PDB entry 7OCA | electron microscopy, 3.40 A resolution | chains A and G of the 8 polymer chains in the assembly

[Chain A]
Name: Glutamate receptor 1
Source organism: Rattus norvegicus
Reference sequence: P19490 (GRIA1_RAT), isoform P19490-2; the construct has insertions or renumbered stretches relative to UniProt, so the offset changes along the chain: -25 to -7 = UniProt 1-19; 2-889 = UniProt 20-907
Chain sequence (915 residues; numbered -25 to 889; the number before each row is that of its first residue; numbers below 1 keep their minus sign (Met-25 is residue -25)):
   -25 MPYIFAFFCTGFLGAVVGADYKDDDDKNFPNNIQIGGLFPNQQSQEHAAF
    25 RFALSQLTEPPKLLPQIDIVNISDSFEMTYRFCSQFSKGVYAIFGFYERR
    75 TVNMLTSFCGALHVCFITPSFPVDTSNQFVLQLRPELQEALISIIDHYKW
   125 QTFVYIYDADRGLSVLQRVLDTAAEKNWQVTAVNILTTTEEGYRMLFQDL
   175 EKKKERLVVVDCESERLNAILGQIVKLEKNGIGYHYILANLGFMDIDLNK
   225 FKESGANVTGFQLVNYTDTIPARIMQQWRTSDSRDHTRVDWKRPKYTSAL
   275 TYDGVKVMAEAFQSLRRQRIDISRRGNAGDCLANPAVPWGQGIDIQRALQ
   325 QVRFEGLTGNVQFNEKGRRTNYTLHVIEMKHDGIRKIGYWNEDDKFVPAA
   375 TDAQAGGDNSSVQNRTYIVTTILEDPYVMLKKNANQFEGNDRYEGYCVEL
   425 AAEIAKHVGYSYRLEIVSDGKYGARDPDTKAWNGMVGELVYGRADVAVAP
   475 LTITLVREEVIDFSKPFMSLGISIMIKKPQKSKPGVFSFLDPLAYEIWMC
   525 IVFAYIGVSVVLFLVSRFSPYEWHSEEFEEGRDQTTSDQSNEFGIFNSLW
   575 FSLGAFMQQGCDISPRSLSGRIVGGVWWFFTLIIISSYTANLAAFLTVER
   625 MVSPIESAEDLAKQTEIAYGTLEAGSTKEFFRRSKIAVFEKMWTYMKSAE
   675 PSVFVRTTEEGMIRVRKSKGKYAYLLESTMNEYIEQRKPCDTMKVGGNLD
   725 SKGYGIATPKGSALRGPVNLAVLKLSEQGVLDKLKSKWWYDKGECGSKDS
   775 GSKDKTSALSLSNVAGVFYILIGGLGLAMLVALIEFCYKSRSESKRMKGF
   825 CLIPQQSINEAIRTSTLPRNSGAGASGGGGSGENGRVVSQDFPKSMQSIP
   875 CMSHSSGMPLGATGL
Not modelled in the structure: -25 to 2, 260-265, 374-386, 546-563, 773-778, 821-889
Differences from the reference sequence: insertion (-6 to 1)
UniProt features mapped onto this chain:
  - motif: Ala886 to Leu889 (PDZ-binding)
  - binding site (L-glutamate): Pro474, Thr476, Arg481, Ser650, Thr651, Glu701
  - modified residue (Phosphoserine): Ser627, Ser692, Ser831, Ser845
  - lipidation (S-palmitoyl cysteine): Cys585, Cys811
  - glycosylation (N-linked (GlcNAc...) asparagine): Asn45, Asn231, Asn239, Asn345, Asn383, Asn388
Disulfide bonds: Cys57-Cys305, Cys714-Cys769
Covalent attachments: glycan linked to Asn45; N-acetylglucosamine (NAG) linked to Asn231, Asn239, Asn345
Residues lining bound ligands:
  - E2Q (6-nitro-2,3-bis(oxidanylidene)-1,4-dihydrobenzo[f]quinoxaline-7-sulfonamide): Glu398, Tyr446, Pro474, Thr476, Arg481, Ser650, Thr682, Glu701, Met704, Tyr728
  - 1,2-diacyl-sn-glycero-3-phosphocholine (PC1), molecule 1: Val510, Phe511, Tyr793, Ile794, Gly797, Gly798, Leu801
  - 1,2-diacyl-sn-glycero-3-phosphocholine (PC1), molecule 2: Phe511, Leu514, Phe570, Leu573, Trp574, Leu577, Ile794
  - 1,2-diacyl-sn-glycero-3-phosphocholine (PC1), molecule 3: Leu514, Asp515, Tyr519, Trp522, Ile525, Val526, Tyr529, Leu577, Phe580, Met581
  - 1,2-diacyl-sn-glycero-3-phosphocholine (PC1), molecule 4: Tyr519, Val526, Tyr529
  - 1,2-diacyl-sn-glycero-3-phosphocholine (PC1), molecule 5: Val526, Ile530, Ile569
  - 1,2-diacyl-sn-glycero-3-phosphocholine (PC1), molecule 6: Tyr529, Ile569, Phe570, Leu573
  - 1,2-diacyl-sn-glycero-3-phosphocholine (PC1), molecule 7: Arg595, Ile596, Gly599, Val600, Phe603
  - 1,2-diacyl-sn-glycero-3-phosphocholine (PC1), molecule 8: Tyr793, Ile796, Gly797, Gly800, Met803, Leu804, Ala806, Leu807
  - 1,2-diacyl-sn-glycero-3-phosphocholine (PC1), molecule 9: Leu801, Val805, Ile808, Glu809, Tyr812

[Chain G]
Name: Protein cornichon homolog 2
Source organism: Rattus norvegicus
Reference sequence: Q5BJU5 (CNIH2_RAT); residue numbers follow UniProt; this construct covers 1-160
Chain sequence (188 residues; each row starts with the number of its first residue):
     1 MAFTFAAFCYMLTLVLCASLIFFVIWHIIAFDELRTDFKNPIDQGNPARA
    51 RERLKNIERICCLLRKLVVPEYSIHGLFCLMFLCAAEWVTLGLNIPLLFY
   101 HLWRYFHRPADGSEVMYDAVSIMNADILNYCQKESWCKLAFYLLSFFYYL
   151 YSMVYTLVSFENLYFQSGGSTETSQVAPAYPYDVPDYA
Not modelled in the structure: 1, 160-188
Differences from the reference sequence: expression tag (161-188)
Residues lining bound ligands:
  - 1,2-diacyl-sn-glycero-3-phosphocholine (PC1), molecule 1: Met11, Leu14, Val15, Ala18, Phe22, Met153, Leu157
  - 1,2-diacyl-sn-glycero-3-phosphocholine (PC1), molecule 2: Ala18, Ile21, Phe22, Ile25, Trp26, Ile29
  - 1,2-diacyl-sn-glycero-3-phosphocholine (PC1), molecule 3: Val69, Pro70, Ser73, Ile74, Gly76, Leu77, Leu80
  - 1,2-diacyl-sn-glycero-3-phosphocholine (PC1), molecule 4: Gly76, Cys79, Leu80, Leu83, Trp88, Ile95, Leu98
  - 1,2-diacyl-sn-glycero-3-phosphocholine (PC1), molecule 5: Leu83, Cys84, Ala86, Trp88

[Interface between chain A and chain G]
Residue-residue contacts - 13 pairs, chain A then chain G:
  Leu785(A) - Phe3(G)  hydrophobic
  Leu785(A) - Thr4(G)
  Leu785(A) - Phe5(G)
  Ala789(A) - Phe3(G)  hydrophobic
  Phe792(A) - Phe3(G)  hydrophobic
  Phe792(A) - Phe8(G)  hydrophobic
  Tyr793(A) - Phe3(G)
  Ile796(A) - Phe8(G)  hydrophobic
  Ile796(A) - Leu12(G)  hydrophobic
  Ile796(A) - Val15(G)  hydrophobic
  Leu799(A) - Leu12(G)  hydrophobic
  Met803(A) - Val15(G)
  Leu807(A) - Phe22(G)  hydrophobic
Also at the interface, not in a pair above, chain A (11 interface residues in all): Leu795, Gly800, Phe810
Also at the interface, not in a pair above, chain G (11 interface residues in all): Met11, Ser19, Trp26, Leu157

[Overview]
The chain A/chain G interface involves 11 residues from each chain. One 1,2-diacyl-sn-glycero-3-phosphocholine
molecule is bound between chain A and chain G. Bound to chain A: compound E2Q and 9 copies of
1,2-diacyl-sn-glycero-3-phosphocholine. Chain G binds 5 copies of 1,2-diacyl-sn-glycero-3-phosphocholine.
Here chain A is Glutamate receptor 1 and chain G is Protein cornichon homolog 2, both from Rattus norvegicus.
Entry 7OCA (Resting state full-length GluA1/A2 heterotertramer in complex with TARP gamma 8 and CNIH2) was
determined by electron microscopy, deposited together with 7OCC, 7OCD, 7OCE and 7OCF.
